Entry 8YEF (electron microscopy, 4.30 A resolution (low resolution: residue-level contacts below are approximate; hydrogen-bond / salt-bridge calls are withheld)); this record covers chains J and K of the 7 polymer chains in the assembly.

[Chain J (and K)]
Molecule: Major capsid protein L1
Source organism: Alphapapillomavirus 10
Notes: chain K of this document is another copy of the same molecule, construct and numbering; everything in this record applies to it too
Reference sequence: P69898 (VL1_HPV6A); residues 12-460 here correspond to UniProt positions 19-467 (UniProt number = residue number + 7)
Amino-acid sequence (449 residues; numbered 12 to 460; the number before each row is that of its first residue):
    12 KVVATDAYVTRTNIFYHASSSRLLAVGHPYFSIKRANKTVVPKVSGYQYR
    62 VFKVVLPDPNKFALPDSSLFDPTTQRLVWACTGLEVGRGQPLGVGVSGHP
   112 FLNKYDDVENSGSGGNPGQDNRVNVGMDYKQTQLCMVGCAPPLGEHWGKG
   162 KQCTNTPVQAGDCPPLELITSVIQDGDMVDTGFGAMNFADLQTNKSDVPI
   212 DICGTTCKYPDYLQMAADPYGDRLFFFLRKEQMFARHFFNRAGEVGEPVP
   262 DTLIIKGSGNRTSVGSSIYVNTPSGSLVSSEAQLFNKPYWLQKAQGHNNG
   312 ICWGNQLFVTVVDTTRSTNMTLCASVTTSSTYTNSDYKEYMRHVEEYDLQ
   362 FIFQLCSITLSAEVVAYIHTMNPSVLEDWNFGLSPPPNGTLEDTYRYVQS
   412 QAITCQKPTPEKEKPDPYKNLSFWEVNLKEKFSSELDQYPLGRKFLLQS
Unresolved in the structure: 393-425
Differences from the reference sequence: conflict Val376 (Met383 in P69898)

[How chain J and chain K interact]
Pairs across the interface (131):
  Arg33(J) with Glu156(K); Asp222(K); Leu224(K); Gln225(K)
  Leu35(J) with Trp158(K)
  His39(J) with Glu258(K)
  Tyr41(J) with Tyr280(K)
  Phe42(J) with Glu258(K); Pro259(K); Val260(K); Pro261(K)
  Arg99(J) with Leu224(K)
  Gly100(J) with Glu156(K); Tyr220(K); Leu224(K)
  Gln101(J) with Glu156(K); Trp158(K)
  Pro102(J) with Asp191(K); Tyr220(K)
  Leu103(J) with Lys141(K); Glu242(K)
  Gly104(J) with Met244(K)
  Val105(J) with Met244(K); Asn282(K)
  Val107(J) with Tyr280(K); Val281(K); Asn282(K)
  Gly109(J) with Tyr280(K)
  His110(J) with Ile265(K); Tyr280(K)
  Pro111(J) with Tyr280(K)
  Phe112(J) with Ile266(K); Lys267(K); Arg272(K)
  Lys115(J) with Glu120(K); Asn121(K)
  Asn132(J) with Arg272(K)
  Arg133(J) with Ile266(K); Lys267(K); Arg272(K)
  Val134(J) with Gly123(K)
  Asn135(J) with Val119(K); Gly123(K); Asn251(K); Ser277(K); Tyr280(K)
  Val136(J) with Val119(K); Glu120(K)
  Gly137(J) with Val119(K); Glu120(K)
  Met138(J) with Phe249(K)
  Asp139(J) with Phe249(K)
  Asn205(J) with Ile266(K)
  Lys206(J) with Thr263(K); Leu264(K); Ile266(K)
  Ile211(J) with Val260(K); Ile265(K)
  Cys214(J) with Leu264(K)
  Gly215(J) with Leu264(K)
  Arg247(J) with Glu120(K); Ala246(K); Phe249(K)
  His248(J) with Glu120(K)
  Thr283(J) with Glu120(K)
  Ser287(J) with Phe245(K)
  Leu288(J) with Met244(K); Phe245(K)
  Val289(J) with Glu242(K); Gln243(K); Met244(K)
  Ser290(J) with Glu242(K)
  Ser291(J) with Arg240(K); Lys241(K); Glu242(K)
  Asn297(J) with Arg240(K)
  Arg327(J) with Arg240(K)
  Thr329(J) with Gly193(K)
  Met331(J) with Phe194(K); Met197(K)
  Thr332(J) with Arg252(K); Val281(K)
  Leu333(J) with Leu177(K); Leu202(K)
  Cys334(J) with Leu202(K); Gln203(K); Thr204(K); Asn205(K)
  Ala335(J) with Thr204(K)
  Ser336(J) with Gly172(K); Thr204(K)
  Val337(J) with Ala171(K)
  Tyr343(J) with Gln130(K); Asp131(K); Arg133(K); Asn205(K)
  Asn345(J) with Gly129(K); Gln130(K); Asn132(K); Glu255(K)
  Tyr348(J) with Thr204(K); Asn205(K); Glu255(K)
  Lys349(J) with Gly172(K); Gly257(K)
  Glu350(J) with Asn205(K); Asp208(K); Glu255(K); Gly257(K); Ile279(K)
  Tyr351(J) with Gly172(K); Asp173(K); Cys174(K); Gly257(K); Glu258(K)
  Met352(J) with Ser278(K); Ile279(K); Tyr280(K)
  Arg353(J) with Cys174(K); Glu258(K)
  Val355(J) with Trp158(K); Leu177(K)
  Asp359(J) with Leu224(K)
  Asp448(J) with His308(K)
  Gln449(J) with Val13(K)
  Pro451(J) with Ala227(K)
  Arg454(J) with Lys304(K); Gln306(K); Gly307(K); His308(K)
  Lys455(J) with Gln306(K)
Also at the interface, not in a pair above, chain J (72 interface residues in all): Val37, Ile44, Gly98, Ser108, Tyr116, Thr344, Glu357, Leu458
Also at the interface, not in a pair above, chain K (76 interface residues in all): Lys12, Asn114, Ser122, Pro128, Leu179, Gly195, Ala196, Arg247, Ala253, Gly254, Val256, Gly276

[Summary]
Chain J and chain K form an interface of 72 and 76 residues respectively.
Chain J and chain K are both Major capsid protein L1 (Alphapapillomavirus 10); the structure, HPV6 L1 pentamer
in complex with Fab F5-77, was determined by electron microscopy, deposited together with 8YEG, 8YEH and 8YEI.
